Entry 4WIJ (X-ray diffraction, 3.49 A resolution); this record covers chains A and B.

[Chain A (and B)]
Protein: Splicing factor, proline- and glutamine-rich
Source organism: Homo sapiens
Notes: chain B of this document is another copy of the same molecule, construct and numbering; everything in this record applies to it too
UniProtKB: P23246 (SFPQ_HUMAN); numbering as in UniProt (aligned over 276-598)
Sequence (326 residues; numbered 273 to 598; the number before each row is that of its first residue):
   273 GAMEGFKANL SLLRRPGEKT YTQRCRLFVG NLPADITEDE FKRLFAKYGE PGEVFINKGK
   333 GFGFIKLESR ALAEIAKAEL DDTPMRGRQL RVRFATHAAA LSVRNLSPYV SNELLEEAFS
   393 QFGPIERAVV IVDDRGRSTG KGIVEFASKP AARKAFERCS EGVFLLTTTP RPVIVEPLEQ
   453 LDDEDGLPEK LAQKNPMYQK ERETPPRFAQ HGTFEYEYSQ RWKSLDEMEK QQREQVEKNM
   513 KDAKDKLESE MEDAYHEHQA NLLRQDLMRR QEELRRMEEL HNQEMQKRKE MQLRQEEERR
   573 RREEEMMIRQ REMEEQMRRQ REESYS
Disordered / not traced: 273-291, 590-598 (chain B: 273-291, 593-598)
Construct notes: expression tag (273-275)
Curated features (UniProtKB/Swiss-Prot):
  - modified residue: Ser-283 (Phosphoserine), Tyr-293 (Phosphotyrosine), Lys-314 (N6,N6-dimethyllysine), Lys-319 (N6-acetyllysine), Lys-338 (N6-acetyllysine), Thr-368 (Phosphothreonine), Ser-374 (Phosphoserine), Ser-379 (Phosphoserine), Lys-421 (N6-acetyllysine), Lys-472 (N6-acetyllysine), Ser-496 (Phosphoserine), Arg-571 (Dimethylated arginine)
  - cross-link (Glycyl lysine isopeptide (Lys-Gly)): Lys-279 (interchain with G-Cter in SUMO2), Lys-338 (interchain with G-Cter in SUMO2)
  - mutagenesis: Leu-535 (L535A: Impairs DNA binding and ability to mediate transcriptional activation; when associated with A-539; A-546 and A-549), Leu-539 (L539A: Impairs DNA binding and ability to mediate transcriptional activation; when associated with A-535; A-546 and A-549), Leu-546 (L546A: Impairs DNA binding and ability to mediate transcriptional activation; when associated with A-535; A-539 and A-549), Met-549 (M549A: Impairs DNA binding and ability to mediate transcriptional activation; when associated with A-535; A-539 and A-546)
From the paper describing this entry:
  - self-association interface (contacts with another copy of this molecule): His-528 to Gln-555
  - mutagenesis - L535A/L539A/L546A/M549A: abolished localization

[How chain A and chain B interact]
Residue-residue contacts (171; chain A residue first):
  Ala-343(A) / Glu-346(B)
  Glu-346(A) / Arg-342(B)  salt bridge
  Arg-376(A) / Asp-498(B)  salt bridge
  Arg-376(A) / Lys-502(B)
  Asn-377(A) / Trp-494(B)
  Pro-380(A) / Leu-459(B)
  Tyr-381(A) / Asn-467(B)
  Tyr-381(A) / Met-469(B)
  Tyr-381(A) / Tyr-470(B)  hydrophobic
  Val-382(A) / Leu-459(B)
  Ser-383(A) / Leu-459(B)  hydrogen bond (side chain-backbone)
  Ser-383(A) / Pro-460(B)
  Ser-383(A) / Glu-461(B)
  Ser-383(A) / Arg-474(B)
  Asn-384(A) / Asp-457(B)  hydrogen bond (side chain-backbone)
  Asn-384(A) / Gly-458(B)
  Asn-384(A) / Leu-459(B)  hydrogen bond (side chain-backbone)
  Asn-384(A) / Pro-460(B)
  Glu-385(A) / Pro-460(B)
  Glu-385(A) / Glu-461(B)  hydrogen bond (side chain-backbone)
  Leu-386(A) / Arg-474(B)
  Glu-389(A) / Arg-474(B)  salt bridge
  Ala-390(A) / Pro-478(B)  hydrophobic
  Val-401(A) / Asp-455(B)
  Val-401(A) / Glu-456(B)
  Val-401(A) / Gly-458(B)
  Val-402(A) / Gly-458(B)
  Val-402(A) / Leu-459(B)
  Ile-403(A) / Leu-453(B)  hydrophobic
  Ile-403(A) / Asp-454(B)
  Val-404(A) / Asp-454(B)  hydrogen bond (backbone-backbone)
  Val-404(A) / Gly-458(B)
  Val-404(A) / Leu-459(B)  hydrophobic
  Asp-406(A) / Arg-365(B)  hydrogen bond (backbone-side chain)
  Arg-407(A) / Lys-332(B)
  Arg-407(A) / Arg-363(B)  hydrogen bond (backbone-side chain)
  Gly-408(A) / Leu-459(B)
  Thr-411(A) / Leu-453(B)
  Arg-430(A) / Phe-480(B)
  Cys-431(A) / Lys-495(B)  hydrogen bond (backbone-side chain)
  Ser-432(A) / Lys-495(B)  hydrogen bond (backbone-side chain)
  Glu-433(A) / Gln-492(B)  hydrogen bond (backbone-side chain)
  Gly-434(A) / Lys-495(B)  hydrogen bond (backbone-side chain)
  Val-435(A) / Phe-480(B)
  Val-435(A) / Ala-481(B)  hydrogen bond (backbone-backbone)
  Val-435(A) / Ser-491(B)
  Val-435(A) / Gln-492(B)
  Phe-436(A) / Arg-479(B)
  Phe-436(A) / Phe-480(B)  hydrophobic
  Leu-437(A) / Pro-478(B)
  Leu-437(A) / Arg-479(B)  hydrogen bond (backbone-backbone)
  Leu-438(A) / Thr-476(B)
  Leu-438(A) / Pro-477(B)
  Leu-438(A) / Pro-478(B)
  Leu-438(A) / Arg-479(B)  hydrogen bond (backbone-side chain)
  Thr-439(A) / Glu-473(B)
  Thr-439(A) / Arg-479(B)  hydrogen bond (backbone-side chain)
  Thr-440(A) / Lys-472(B)  hydrogen bond (side chain-backbone)
  Thr-440(A) / Glu-473(B)  hydrogen bond (side chain-backbone)
  Thr-440(A) / Thr-476(B)  hydrogen bond
  Thr-440(A) / Arg-479(B)  hydrogen bond (backbone-side chain)
  Thr-440(A) / Glu-487(B)
  Thr-441(A) / Glu-473(B)  hydrogen bond
  Pro-442(A) / Glu-487(B)
  Pro-442(A) / Tyr-490(B)
  Pro-442(A) / Ser-491(B)  hydrogen bond (backbone-side chain)
  Pro-444(A) / Ser-491(B)
  Pro-444(A) / Trp-494(B)  hydrophobic
  Ile-446(A) / Trp-494(B)  hydrophobic
  Glu-448(A) / Lys-502(B)  salt bridge
  Asp-454(A) / Val-401(B)
  Asp-454(A) / Val-404(B)
  Asp-455(A) / Arg-399(B)  salt bridge
  Asp-457(A) / Asn-384(B)  hydrogen bond (backbone-side chain)
  Gly-458(A) / Asn-384(B)
  Gly-458(A) / Val-401(B)
  Gly-458(A) / Val-402(B)
  Gly-458(A) / Val-404(B)
  Leu-459(A) / Val-382(B)
  Leu-459(A) / Ser-383(B)
  Leu-459(A) / Asn-384(B)  hydrogen bond (backbone-backbone)
  Leu-459(A) / Val-402(B)
  Leu-459(A) / Val-404(B)  hydrophobic
  Leu-459(A) / Gly-408(B)
  Leu-459(A) / Ser-410(B)
  Pro-460(A) / Asn-384(B)
  Pro-460(A) / Glu-385(B)
  Glu-461(A) / Ser-383(B)
  Glu-461(A) / Glu-385(B)  hydrogen bond (backbone-side chain)
  Asn-467(A) / Tyr-381(B)  hydrogen bond
  Met-469(A) / Tyr-381(B)
  Tyr-470(A) / Tyr-381(B)
  Lys-472(A) / Thr-440(B)  hydrogen bond (backbone-side chain)
  Glu-473(A) / Ser-379(B)
  Glu-473(A) / Tyr-381(B)
  Glu-473(A) / Thr-439(B)
  Glu-473(A) / Thr-440(B)  hydrogen bond (backbone-side chain)
  Glu-473(A) / Thr-441(B)  hydrogen bond
  Arg-474(A) / Tyr-381(B)
  Arg-474(A) / Ser-383(B)
  Arg-474(A) / Leu-386(B)
  Thr-476(A) / Leu-438(B)
  Thr-476(A) / Thr-440(B)  hydrogen bond
  Pro-477(A) / Leu-438(B)
  Pro-478(A) / Ala-390(B)  hydrophobic
  Pro-478(A) / Gln-393(B)
  Pro-478(A) / Leu-437(B)
  Pro-478(A) / Leu-438(B)  hydrophobic
  Arg-479(A) / Leu-437(B)  hydrogen bond (backbone-backbone)
  Arg-479(A) / Thr-439(B)  hydrogen bond (side chain-backbone)
  Phe-480(A) / Gln-393(B)
  Phe-480(A) / Phe-394(B)  hydrophobic
  Phe-480(A) / Arg-430(B)
  Phe-480(A) / Val-435(B)
  Phe-480(A) / Phe-436(B)  hydrophobic
  Ala-481(A) / Val-435(B)  hydrophobic
  Ala-481(A) / Leu-437(B)  hydrophobic
  Phe-486(A) / Met-523(B)
  Phe-486(A) / Ala-526(B)
  Phe-486(A) / Tyr-527(B)
  Glu-487(A) / Thr-440(B)
  Glu-487(A) / Pro-442(B)
  Tyr-488(A) / Val-435(B)  hydrophobic
  Glu-489(A) / Met-523(B)
  Tyr-490(A) / Pro-442(B)
  Tyr-490(A) / Lys-516(B)
  Tyr-490(A) / Leu-519(B)
  Tyr-490(A) / Glu-520(B)
  Tyr-490(A) / Met-523(B)  hydrophobic
  Ser-491(A) / Val-435(B)
  Ser-491(A) / Leu-437(B)
  Gln-492(A) / Val-435(B)
  Arg-493(A) / Leu-519(B)
  Arg-493(A) / Glu-522(B)  salt bridge
  Arg-493(A) / Met-523(B)
  Trp-494(A) / Asn-377(B)
  Trp-494(A) / Pro-444(B)  hydrophobic
  Trp-494(A) / Ile-446(B)  hydrophobic
  Trp-494(A) / Lys-516(B)
  Trp-494(A) / Leu-519(B)
  Lys-495(A) / Cys-431(B)  hydrogen bond (side chain-backbone)
  Lys-495(A) / Gly-434(B)  hydrogen bond (side chain-backbone)
  Lys-495(A) / Val-435(B)
  Leu-497(A) / Lys-516(B)
  Leu-497(A) / Leu-519(B)  hydrophobic
  Asp-498(A) / Arg-376(B)  salt bridge
  Asp-498(A) / Ile-446(B)
  Asp-498(A) / Lys-516(B)  salt bridge
  Met-500(A) / Met-512(B)  hydrophobic
  Glu-501(A) / Arg-376(B)  salt bridge
  Glu-501(A) / Met-512(B)
  Glu-501(A) / Lys-516(B)  salt bridge
  Gln-504(A) / Val-508(B)
  Gln-504(A) / Met-512(B)
  Arg-505(A) / Glu-509(B)  salt bridge
  Val-508(A) / Gln-504(B)
  Asn-511(A) / Gln-504(B)
  Met-512(A) / Met-500(B)  hydrophobic
  Met-512(A) / Glu-501(B)
  Met-512(A) / Gln-504(B)
  Ala-515(A) / Leu-497(B)
  Lys-516(A) / Trp-494(B)
  Lys-516(A) / Leu-497(B)
  Lys-516(A) / Asp-498(B)  salt bridge
  Lys-516(A) / Glu-501(B)  salt bridge
  Leu-519(A) / Tyr-490(B)
  Leu-519(A) / Leu-497(B)  hydrophobic
  Glu-520(A) / Tyr-490(B)
  Glu-520(A) / Trp-494(B)  hydrogen bond
  Met-523(A) / Phe-486(B)  hydrophobic
  Met-523(A) / Tyr-490(B)  hydrophobic
Interface residues without a listed pair, chain A (94 interface residues in all): Ser-379, Phe-394, Arg-399, Asp-405, Ile-415, Arg-443, Leu-453, Glu-456, Lys-462, Ala-464, Glu-475, Lys-502, Glu-509, Gln-531
Interface residues without a listed pair, chain B (90 interface residues in all): Arg-296, Ile-403, Ser-432, Glu-448, Lys-462, Glu-475, Tyr-488, Arg-493, Ala-515, His-530

[Summary]
The interface between chain A and chain B involves 94 residues on one side and 90 on the other, with 34
hydrogen bonds and 13 salt bridges. Among the polar pairs are Glu-346(A)/Arg-342(B), Arg-376(A)/Asp-498(B) and
Glu-389(A)/Arg-474(B). From the paper: L535A/L539A/L546A/M549A of chain A abolish localization; a
self-association interface involving His-528(A).
Chain A and chain B are both Splicing factor, proline- and glutamine-rich (Homo sapiens); the structure, Human
splicing factor, construct 1, was determined by X-ray diffraction together with 4WII and 4WIK from the same
study.
